1VQE - chain A; structure by X-ray diffraction, 1.80 A resolution.

Chain A:
Protein: Gene V protein
Source organism: Enterobacteria phage f1
UniProt: P69543 (VHED_BPF1); residues 1-87 here = UniProt positions 1-87
Amino-acid sequence (87 residues; numbered 1 to 87; the number before each row is that of its first residue):
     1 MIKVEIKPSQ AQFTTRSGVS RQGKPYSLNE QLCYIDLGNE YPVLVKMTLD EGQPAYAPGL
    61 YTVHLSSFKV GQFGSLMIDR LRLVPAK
Disordered / not traced: 87
Sequence notes: engineered mutation Ile35 (Val in P69543), Met47 (Ile in P69543)
UniProt features mapped onto this chain:
  - site: Arg16 (Involved in DNA binding), Arg21 (Involved in DNA binding), Tyr26 (Involved in DNA binding), Tyr34 (Involved in DNA binding), Tyr41 (Involved in DNA binding, and in the dimer-dimer interactions of the protein-ssDNA complex), Lys46 (Involved in DNA binding)

Summary:
Chain A is Gene V protein (Enterobacteria phage f1); the structure, Gene V protein mutant with val 35 replaced
by ile 35 and ile 47 replaced by ..., was determined by X-ray diffraction (same publication as 1VQA, 1VQC,
1VQD, 1VQG and 1VQH).
